Entry 9ORE (electron microscopy, 4.13 A resolution (low resolution: residue-level contacts below are approximate; hydrogen-bond / salt-bridge calls are withheld)); this record covers chains A and H of the 5 polymer chains in the assembly.

Chain A:
Molecule: Fusion glycoprotein F0
Source organism: human metapneumovirus
UniProt: C6F440 (C6F440_9MONO); numbering as in UniProt; present here: 20-90, 103-467
Chain sequence (437 residues; each row starts with the number of its first residue; note: 12 numbers in that range are skipped by the numbering (no residue carries them; nothing is unmodelled there)):
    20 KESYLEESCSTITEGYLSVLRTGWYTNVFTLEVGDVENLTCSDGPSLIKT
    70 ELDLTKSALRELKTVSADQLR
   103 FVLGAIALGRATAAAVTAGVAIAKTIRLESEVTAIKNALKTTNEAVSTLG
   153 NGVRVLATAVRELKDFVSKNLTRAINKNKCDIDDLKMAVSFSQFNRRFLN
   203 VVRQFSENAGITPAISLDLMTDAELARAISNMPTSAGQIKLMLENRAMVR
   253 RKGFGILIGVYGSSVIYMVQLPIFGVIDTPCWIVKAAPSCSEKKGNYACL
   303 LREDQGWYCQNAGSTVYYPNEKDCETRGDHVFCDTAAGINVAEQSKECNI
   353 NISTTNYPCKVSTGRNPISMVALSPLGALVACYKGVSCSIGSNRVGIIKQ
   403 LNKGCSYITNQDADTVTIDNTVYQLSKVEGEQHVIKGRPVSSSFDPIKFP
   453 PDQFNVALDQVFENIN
Cystine bridges: Cys-28/Cys-407, Cys-60/Cys-182, Cys-283/Cys-311, Cys-292/Cys-301, Cys-326/Cys-335, Cys-350/Cys-361, Cys-384/Cys-390
Covalently attached groups: N-acetylglucosamine (NAG) linked to Asn-57; glycan linked to Asn-172
Sequence notes: conflict Arg-112 (Val in C6F440), Glu-209 (Asp in C6F440), Ile-231 (Val in C6F440), Asn-368 (His in C6F440), Pro-453 (Glu in C6F440); expression tag (468)
What the authors report for this chain:
  - mutagenesis - K179E: abolished binding to 4F11
  - mutagenesis - K179E: unchanged binding to MxR
  - mutagenesis - K179E (2 logs): decreased growth
  - mutagenesis - S237P, D280G, D280N, N466K: unchanged binding to 4F11
  - post-translational modification sites: Asn-57, Asn-172
  - mutagenesis - S237P, D280G, D280N: abolished binding to MxR
  - mutagenesis - S237P: decreased expression

Chain H:
Molecule: 4F11 Heavy Chain
Source organism: Homo sapiens
Chain sequence (123 residues; row label = number of the first residue in the row; a row labelled like 82A-82C holds insertion residues (82A, then the next letters in order)):
     1 EVQLVQSGAEVKKPGDSLKISCKGSGYKFATYWIGWVRQMPGKGLEWMGV
    51 IY
   52A P
    53 DDSDTRYSPSFQGQVSISVDKSITTAYLQW
82A-82C SSL
    83 KASDTAIYYCARCYDFWS
100A-100F GYQFGM
   101 DVWGQGTTVTVSS
Disordered / not traced: 1, 112-113
Cystine bridges: Cys-22/Cys-92

Interface between chain A and chain H:
Residue-residue contacts (31; chain A residue first):
  Asp-62(A) with Lys-28(H)
  Ile-67(A) with Ser-100(H)
  Arg-175(A) with Gly-100A(H); Gln-100C(H)
  Ala-176(A) with Phe-98(H); Trp-99(H); Ser-100(H); Gly-100A(H)
  Ile-177(A) with Phe-98(H); Ser-100(H)
  Asn-178(A) with Phe-98(H)
  Lys-179(A) with Trp-33(H); Tyr-52(H); Asp-97(H); Phe-98(H)
  Asn-180(A) with Thr-31(H); Tyr-52(H); Asp-53(H)
  Lys-181(A) with Thr-31(H); Tyr-32(H); Phe-98(H)
  Asp-183(A) with Lys-28(H); Tyr-32(H)
  Ile-184(A) with Tyr-32(H); Trp-99(H); Ser-100(H)
  Asp-185(A) with Trp-99(H)
  Asp-186(A) with Trp-99(H); Ser-100(H); Tyr-100B(H)
  Met-189(A) with Ser-100(H)
Other interface residues (no listed pair), chain A (16 interface residues in all): Pro-64, Leu-173
Other interface residues (no listed pair), chain H (14 interface residues in all): Arg-94
Interface features reported in the paper:
  - epitope / paratope residues, chain A: Lys-179(A)

Overview:
16 residues of chain A face 14 of chain H across their interface. Covalently linked N-acetylglucosamine: at
Asn-57(A). The paper reports that S237P, D280G and D280N of chain A abolish binding to MxR; the
epitope/paratope residue Lys-179(A); 5 substitutions were tested in all.
Here chain A is Fusion glycoprotein F0 (human metapneumovirus) and chain H is 4F11 Heavy Chain (Homo sapiens).
Entry 9ORE (CryoEM structure of 4F11 Fab bound to stabilized MPV-2c HMPV preF) was determined by electron
microscopy.
